Entry 8XJS (electron microscopy, 3.24 A resolution); this record covers chains A and C of the 5 polymer chains in the assembly.

== Chain A ==
Molecule: Isoform Short of Insulin receptor
From: Homo sapiens
UniProt: P06213 (INSR_HUMAN), isoform P06213-2; residue numbers follow UniProt; this construct covers 1-1370
Sequence (1370 residues; each row starts with the number of its first residue):
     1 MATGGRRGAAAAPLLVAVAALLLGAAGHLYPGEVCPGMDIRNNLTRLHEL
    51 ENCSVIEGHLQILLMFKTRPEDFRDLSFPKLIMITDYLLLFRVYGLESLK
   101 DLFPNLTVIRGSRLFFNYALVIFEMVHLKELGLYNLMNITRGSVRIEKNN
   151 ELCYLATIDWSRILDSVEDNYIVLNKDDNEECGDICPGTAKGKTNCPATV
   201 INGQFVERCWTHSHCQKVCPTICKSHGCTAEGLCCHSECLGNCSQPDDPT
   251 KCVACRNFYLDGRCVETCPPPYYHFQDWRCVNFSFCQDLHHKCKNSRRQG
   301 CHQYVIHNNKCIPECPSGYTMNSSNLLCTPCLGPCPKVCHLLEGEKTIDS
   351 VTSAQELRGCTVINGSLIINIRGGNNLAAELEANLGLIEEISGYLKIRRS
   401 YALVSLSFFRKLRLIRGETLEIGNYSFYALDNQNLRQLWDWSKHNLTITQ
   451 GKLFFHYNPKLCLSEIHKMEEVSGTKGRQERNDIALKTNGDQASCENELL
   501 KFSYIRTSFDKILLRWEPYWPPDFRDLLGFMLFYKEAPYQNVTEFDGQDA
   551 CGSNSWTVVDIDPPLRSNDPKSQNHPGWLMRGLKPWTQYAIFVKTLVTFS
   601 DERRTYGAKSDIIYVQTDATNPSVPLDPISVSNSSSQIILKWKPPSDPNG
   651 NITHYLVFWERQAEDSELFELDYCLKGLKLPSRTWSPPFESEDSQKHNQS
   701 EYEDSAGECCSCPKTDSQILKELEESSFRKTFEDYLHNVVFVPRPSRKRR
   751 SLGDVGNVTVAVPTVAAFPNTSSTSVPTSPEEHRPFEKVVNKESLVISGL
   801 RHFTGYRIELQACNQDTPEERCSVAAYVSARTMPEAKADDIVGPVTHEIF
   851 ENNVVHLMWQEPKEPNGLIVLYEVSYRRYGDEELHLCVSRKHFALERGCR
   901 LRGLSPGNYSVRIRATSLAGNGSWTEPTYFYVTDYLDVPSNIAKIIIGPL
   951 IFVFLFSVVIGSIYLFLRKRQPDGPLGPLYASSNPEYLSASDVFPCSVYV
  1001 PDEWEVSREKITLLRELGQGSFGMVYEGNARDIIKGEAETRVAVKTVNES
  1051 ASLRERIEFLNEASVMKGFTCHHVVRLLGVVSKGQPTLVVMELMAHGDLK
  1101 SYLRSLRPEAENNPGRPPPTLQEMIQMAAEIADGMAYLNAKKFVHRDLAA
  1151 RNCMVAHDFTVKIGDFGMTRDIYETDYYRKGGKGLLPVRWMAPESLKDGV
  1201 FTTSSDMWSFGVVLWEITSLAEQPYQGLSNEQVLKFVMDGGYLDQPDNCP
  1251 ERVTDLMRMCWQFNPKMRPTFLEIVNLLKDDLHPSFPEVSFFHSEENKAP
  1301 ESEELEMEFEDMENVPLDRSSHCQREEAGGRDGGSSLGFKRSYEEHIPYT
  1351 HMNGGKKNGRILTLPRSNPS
Not modelled in the structure: 1-29, 188-195, 543-554, 680-784, 936-1370
Cystine bridges: Cys35-Cys53, Cys153-Cys182, Cys186-Cys209, Cys196-Cys215, Cys219-Cys228, Cys223-Cys234, Cys235-Cys243, Cys239-Cys252, Cys255-Cys264, Cys268-Cys280, Cys286-Cys311, Cys293-Cys301, Cys315-Cys328, Cys339-Cys360, Cys462-Cys495, Cys674-Cys887, Cys813-Cys822
Swiss-Prot annotation at these positions:
  - region: Glu733 to Phe741 (Insulin-binding), Tyr999 (Important for interaction with IRS1, SHC1 and STAT5B)
  - site: Phe66 (Insulin-binding)
  - modified residue: Ser400 (Phosphoserine), Tyr401 (Phosphotyrosine), Ser407 (Phosphoserine), Tyr999 (Phosphotyrosine)
  - glycosylation (N-linked (GlcNAc...) asparagine): Asn43, Asn52, Asn105, Asn138, Asn242, Asn282, Asn322, Asn364, Asn424, Asn445, Asn541, Asn633, Asn651, Asn698
  - natural variant: Asn42 (N42K: In RMS), Val55 (V55A: In LEPRCH), Ile56 (I56T: In LEPRCH), Gly58 (G58R: In LEPRCH), Asp86 (D86G: In IRAN type A), Leu89 (L89P: In IRAN type A), Arg113 (R113P: In LEPRCH), Ala119 (A119V: In LEPRCH), Leu120 (L120Q: In LEPRCH), Ile146 (I146M: In LEPRCH), Val167 (V167L: In IRAN type A), Pro220 (P220L: In Ins resistance), 23 further natural variant entries in UniProt
  - mutagenesis: Cys462 (C462A: Does not affect S-nitrosylation), Tyr999 (Y999E: Abolishes interaction with IRS1 and SHC1; Y999F: Has no effect on insulin-stimulated autophosphorylation, but inhibits the biological activity of the receptor ...)

== Chain C ==
Molecule: Insulin-like growth factor I
From: Homo sapiens
UniProt: P05019 (IGF1_HUMAN); residues -47 to 147 here correspond to UniProt positions 1-195 (UniProt number = residue number + 48)
Sequence (195 residues; each row starts with the number of its first residue; numbers below 1 keep their minus sign (Met-47 is residue -47)):
   -47 MGKISSLPTQLFKCCFCDFLKVKMHTMSSSHLFYLALCLLTFTSSATAGP
     3 ETLCGAELVDALQFVCGDRGFYFNKPTGYGSSSRRAPQTGIVDECCFRSC
    53 DLRRLEMYCAPLKPAKSARSVRAQRHTDMPKTQKYQPPSTNKNTKSQRRK
   103 GWPKTHPGGEQKEGTEASLQIRGKKKEQRREIGSRNAECRGKKGK
Not modelled in the structure: -47 to 3, 27-40, 64-147
Cystine bridges: Cys6-Cys48, Cys18-Cys61, Cys47-Cys52

== Interface between chain A and chain C ==
Pairs across the interface (12):
  Asp39(A) - Phe25(C)
  Arg41(A) - Phe23(C)
  Arg41(A) - Tyr24(C)  hydrogen bond (side chain-backbone)
  Arg41(A) - Phe25(C)
  Asn42(A) - Gly22(C)
  Asn42(A) - Phe23(C)
  Arg46(A) - Phe25(C)
  Leu64(A) - Phe23(C)  hydrophobic
  Phe66(A) - Gln15(C)
  Phe66(A) - Phe23(C)  hydrophobic
  Arg92(A) - Asp12(C)  salt bridge
  Glu343(A) - Thr41(C)  hydrogen bond
Interface residues without a listed pair, chain A (10 interface residues in all): Ile40, Glu124
Interface residues without a listed pair, chain C (9 interface residues in all): Ala8, Val11

== Overview ==
10 residues of chain A and 9 residues of chain C are in contact, with 2 hydrogen bonds and 1 salt bridge.
Among the polar pairs are Arg92(A)-Asp12(C), Arg41(A)-Tyr24(C) and Glu343(A)-Thr41(C). From UniProt: 2
mutagenesis sites on chain A.
Chain A is Isoform Short of Insulin receptor and chain C is Insulin-like growth factor I, both from Homo
sapiens; the structure, Cryo-EM structure of human insulin receptor bound to 3 IGF-I, was determined by
electron microscopy.
